PDB entry 6GI5 | X-ray diffraction, 3.11 A resolution | chain A

== Chain A ==
Protein: Ferric enterobactin esterase
Organism: Pseudomonas aeruginosa
UniProtKB: Q9I0F2 (Q9I0F2_PSEAE); residues 2-279 here correspond to UniProt positions 27-304 (UniProt number = residue number + 25)
Amino-acid sequence (282 residues; each row starts with the number of its first residue; numbers below 1 keep their minus sign (Gly-2 is residue -2)):
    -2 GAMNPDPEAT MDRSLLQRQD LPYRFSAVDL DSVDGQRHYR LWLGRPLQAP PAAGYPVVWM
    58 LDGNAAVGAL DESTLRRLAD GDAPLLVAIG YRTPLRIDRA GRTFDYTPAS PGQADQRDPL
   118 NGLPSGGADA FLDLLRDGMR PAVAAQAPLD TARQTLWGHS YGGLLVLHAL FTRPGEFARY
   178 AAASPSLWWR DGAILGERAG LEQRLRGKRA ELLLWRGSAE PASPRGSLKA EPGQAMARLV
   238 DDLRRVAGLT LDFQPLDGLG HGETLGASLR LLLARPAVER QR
Disordered / not traced: -2 to 4, 223-227, 277-279
Differences from the reference sequence: expression tag (-2 to 1)
Residues lining bound ligands: 8SW (N-[2-[[(2S)-2-[[2,3-bis(oxidanyl)phenyl]carbonylamino]-3-[[(2S)-2-[[2,3-bis(oxidanyl)phenyl]carbonylamino]-3-oxidanylidene-3-(prop-2-ynylamino)propyl]amino]-3-oxidanylidene-propyl]amino]-2-oxidanylidene-ethyl]-2,3-bis(oxidanyl)benzamide): Ile94, Arg96, Arg99, Asp115, Leu117, Asn118, His156, Ser157, Tyr158, Ser183, Trp185, Glu217, Pro218, Ser220, Pro221, Arg222, His258, Gly259
Swiss-Prot annotation at these positions:
  - active site (Charge relay system): Ser157, Glu217, His258

== Summary ==
Ligands of chain A: compound 8SW. Curated annotation (UniProt) lists 3 active-site residues.
Chain A is Ferric enterobactin esterase (Pseudomonas aeruginosa); the structure, Crystal structure of the
ferric enterobactin esterase (PfeE) from Pseudomonas aeruginosa in complex with the tris-catechol ..., was
determined by X-ray diffraction, deposited together with 6GI0, 6GI1 and 6GI2.
